Entry 7LZ8 (X-ray diffraction, 2.92 A resolution); this record covers chains C and E of the 6 polymer chains in the assembly.

== Chain C ==
Molecule: Tubulin alpha-1B chain
From: Sus scrofa
UniProtKB: Q2XVP4 (TBA1B_PIG); numbering as in UniProt (aligned over 1-450)
Chain sequence (450 residues; each row starts with the number of its first residue):
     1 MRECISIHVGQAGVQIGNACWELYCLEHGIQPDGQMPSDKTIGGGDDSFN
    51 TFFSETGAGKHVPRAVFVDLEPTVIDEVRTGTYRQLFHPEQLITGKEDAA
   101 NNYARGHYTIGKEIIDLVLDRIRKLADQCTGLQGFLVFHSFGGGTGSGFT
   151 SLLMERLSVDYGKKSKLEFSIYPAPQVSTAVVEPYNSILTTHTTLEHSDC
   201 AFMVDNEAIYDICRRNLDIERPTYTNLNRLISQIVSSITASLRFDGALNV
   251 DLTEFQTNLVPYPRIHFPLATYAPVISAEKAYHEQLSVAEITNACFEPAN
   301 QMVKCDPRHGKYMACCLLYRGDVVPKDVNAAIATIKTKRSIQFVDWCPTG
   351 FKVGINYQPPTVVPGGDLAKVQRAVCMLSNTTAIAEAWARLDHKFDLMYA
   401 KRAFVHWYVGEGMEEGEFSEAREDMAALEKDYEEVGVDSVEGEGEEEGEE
Disordered / not traced: 246-247, 441-450
Bound ions: Ca2+ site 1: Asp39, Thr41, Gly44, Glu55; Ca2+ site 2 near Asp199 (its only coordinating residue here)
Residues lining bound ligands:
  - GTP (guanosine-5'-triphosphate): Gly10, Gln11, Ala12, Gln15, Ile16, Asp69, Asp98, Ala99, Ala100, Asn101, Ser140, Gly142, Gly143, Gly144, Thr145, Gly146, Ile171, Pro173, Val177, Ser178, Thr179, Glu183, Asn206, Tyr224, Leu227, Asn228, Ile231
  - YJ4 (4-[2-(ethylamino)pyrido[3,2-d]pyrimidin-4-yl]-7-methoxy-3,4-dihydroquinoxalin-2(1H)-one): Asn101, Thr179, Val181
UniProt features mapped onto this chain:
  - motif: Met1 to Cys4 (MREC motif)
  - active site: Glu254
  - binding site (GTP): Gly10, Gln11, Ala12, Gln15, Glu71, Ala99, Ser140, Gly143, Gly144, Thr145, Gly146, Thr179, Glu183, Asn206, Tyr224, Asn228, Leu252
  - binding site (Mg(2+)): Glu71
  - modified residue: Lys40 (N6,N6,N6-trimethyllysine), Ser48 (Phosphoserine), Ser232 (Phosphoserine), Tyr282 (3'-nitrotyrosine), Arg339 (Omega-N-methylarginine), Ser439 (Phosphoserine), Glu443 (5-glutamyl polyglutamate), Glu445 (5-glutamyl polyglutamate)
  - cross-link (Glycyl lysine isopeptide (Lys-Gly)): Lys326 (interchain with G-Cter in ubiquitin), Lys370 (interchain with G-Cter in ubiquitin)

== Chain E ==
Molecule: Stathmin-4
From: Rattus norvegicus
UniProtKB: P63043 (STMN4_RAT); residues 5-145 here correspond to UniProt positions 49-189 (UniProt number = residue number + 44)
Chain sequence (143 residues; numbered 3 to 145; the number before each row is that of its first residue):
     3 MADMEVIELNKCTSGQSFEVILKPPSFDGVPEFNASLPRRRDPSLEEIQK
    53 KLEAAEERRKYQEAELLKHLAEKREHEREVIQKAIEENNNFIKMAKEKLA
   103 QKMESNKENREAHLAAMLERLQEKDKHAEEVRKNKELKEEASR
Disordered / not traced: 3-5, 29-42, 141-145
Sequence notes: initiating methionine (3); expression tag (4)
UniProt features mapped onto this chain:
  - modified residue: Ser46 (Phosphoserine)

== Interface between chain C and chain E ==
Residue-residue contacts - 33 pairs, chain C then chain E:
  His107(C) with Lys104(E), hydrogen bond
  Tyr108(C) with Lys104(E); Met105(E), hydrophobic; Asn108(E)
  Thr109(C) with Arg112(E)
  Lys112(C) with Met105(E)
  Glu155(C) with Leu101(E); Lys104(E), salt bridge
  Arg156(C) with Leu101(E)
  Ser158(C) with Phe93(E); Ile94(E)
  Val159(C) with Ile94(E); Ala97(E), hydrophobic; Lys98(E)
  Gly162(C) with Asn90(E); Phe93(E); Ile94(E)
  Lys163(C) with Asn90(E), hydrogen bond (backbone-side chain); Phe93(E)
  Thr193(C) with Lys104(E)
  Glu196(C) with Phe93(E); Lys100(E), salt bridge
  His197(C) with Phe93(E)
  Val409(C) with His115(E)
  Gly410(C) with Arg112(E)
  Glu411(C) with Asn108(E), hydrogen bond (backbone-side chain); Arg112(E), salt bridge
  Gly412(C) with Asn108(E); Asn111(E), hydrogen bond (backbone-side chain); Arg112(E)
  Met413(C) with Asn108(E)
  Glu414(C) with Ser107(E); Asn111(E), hydrogen bond
Interface residues without a listed pair, chain C (22 interface residues in all): Tyr103, Leu152, Glu417
Interface residues without a listed pair, chain E (15 interface residues in all): Glu89

== Summary ==
22 residues of chain C and 15 residues of chain E are in contact, with 5 hydrogen bonds and 3 salt bridges.
Polar contacts include Glu155(C)-Lys104(E), Glu196(C)-Lys100(E) and Glu411(C)-Arg112(E). Bound to chain C: GTP
and compound YJ4.
Chain C is Tubulin alpha-1B chain (Sus scrofa) and chain E is Stathmin-4 (Rattus norvegicus); the structure,
Tubulin-RB3_SLD-TTL in complex with compound 5t, was determined by X-ray diffraction, deposited together with
6X1C, 6X1E, 6X1F and 7LZ7.
